PDB entry 8TVX | electron microscopy, 3.70 A resolution | chains A and H of the 15 polymer chains in the assembly

Chain A:
Protein: DNA-directed RNA polymerase II subunit RPB1
Source organism: Saccharomyces cerevisiae
Notes: EC 2.7.7.6
UniProtKB: P04050 (RPB1_YEAST); residues 1-1733 here = UniProt positions 1-1733
Chain sequence (1733 residues; numbered 1 to 1733; the number before each row is that of its first residue):
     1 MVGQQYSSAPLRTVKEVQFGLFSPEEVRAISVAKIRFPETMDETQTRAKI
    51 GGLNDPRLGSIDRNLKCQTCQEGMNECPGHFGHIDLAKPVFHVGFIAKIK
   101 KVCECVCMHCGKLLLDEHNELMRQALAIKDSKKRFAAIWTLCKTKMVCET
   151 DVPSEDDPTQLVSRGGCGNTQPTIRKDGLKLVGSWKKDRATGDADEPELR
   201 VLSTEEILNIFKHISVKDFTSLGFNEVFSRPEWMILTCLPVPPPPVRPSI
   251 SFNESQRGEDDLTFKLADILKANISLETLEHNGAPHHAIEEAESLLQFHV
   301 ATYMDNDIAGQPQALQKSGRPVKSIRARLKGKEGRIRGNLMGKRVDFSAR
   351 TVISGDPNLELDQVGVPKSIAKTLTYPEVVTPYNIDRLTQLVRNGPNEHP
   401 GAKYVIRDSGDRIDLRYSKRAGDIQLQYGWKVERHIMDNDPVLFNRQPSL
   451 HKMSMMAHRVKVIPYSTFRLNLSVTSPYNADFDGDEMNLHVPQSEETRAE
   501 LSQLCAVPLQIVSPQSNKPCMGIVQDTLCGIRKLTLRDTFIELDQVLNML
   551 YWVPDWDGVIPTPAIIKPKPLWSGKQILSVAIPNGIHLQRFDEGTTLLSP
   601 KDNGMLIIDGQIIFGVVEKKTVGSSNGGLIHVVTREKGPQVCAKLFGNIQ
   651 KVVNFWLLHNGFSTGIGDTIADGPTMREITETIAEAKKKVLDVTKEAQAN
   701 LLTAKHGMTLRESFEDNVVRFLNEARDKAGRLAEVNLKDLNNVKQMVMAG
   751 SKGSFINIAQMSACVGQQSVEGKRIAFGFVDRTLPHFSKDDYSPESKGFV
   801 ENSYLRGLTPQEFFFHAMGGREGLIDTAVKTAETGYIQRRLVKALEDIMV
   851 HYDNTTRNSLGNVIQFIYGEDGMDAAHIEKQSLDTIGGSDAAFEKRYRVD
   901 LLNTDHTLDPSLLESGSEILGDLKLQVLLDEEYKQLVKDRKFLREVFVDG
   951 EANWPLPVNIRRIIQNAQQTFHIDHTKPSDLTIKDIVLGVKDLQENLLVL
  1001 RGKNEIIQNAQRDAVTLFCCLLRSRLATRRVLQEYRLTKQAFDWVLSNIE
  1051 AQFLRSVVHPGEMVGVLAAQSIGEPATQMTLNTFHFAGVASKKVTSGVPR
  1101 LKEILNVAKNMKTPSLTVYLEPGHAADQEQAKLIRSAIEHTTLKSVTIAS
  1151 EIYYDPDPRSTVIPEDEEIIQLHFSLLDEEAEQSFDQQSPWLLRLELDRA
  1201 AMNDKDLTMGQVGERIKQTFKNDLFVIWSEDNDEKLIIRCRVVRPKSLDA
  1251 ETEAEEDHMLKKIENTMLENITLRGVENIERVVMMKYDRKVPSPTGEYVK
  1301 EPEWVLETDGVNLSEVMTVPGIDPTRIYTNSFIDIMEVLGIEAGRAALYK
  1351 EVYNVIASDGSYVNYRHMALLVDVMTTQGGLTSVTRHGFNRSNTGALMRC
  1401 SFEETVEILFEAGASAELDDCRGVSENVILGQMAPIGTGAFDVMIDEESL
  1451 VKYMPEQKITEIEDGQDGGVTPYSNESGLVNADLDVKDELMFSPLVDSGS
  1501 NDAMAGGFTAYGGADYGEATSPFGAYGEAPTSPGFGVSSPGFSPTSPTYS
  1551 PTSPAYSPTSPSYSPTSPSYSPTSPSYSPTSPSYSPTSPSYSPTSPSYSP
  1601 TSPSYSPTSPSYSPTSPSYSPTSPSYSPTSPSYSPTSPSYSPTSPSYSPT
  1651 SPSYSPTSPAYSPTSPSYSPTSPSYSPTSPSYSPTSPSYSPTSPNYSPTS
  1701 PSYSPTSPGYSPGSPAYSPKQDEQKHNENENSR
Not modelled in the structure: 1-7, 42-44, 188-198, 1079-1096, 1158-1187, 1221-1224, 1243-1256, 1455-1733
Metal / ion sites: Zn2+ site 1: C77, P78, H80; Zn2+ site 2: C148, C167; Mg2+: D483, D485

Chain H:
Protein: DNA-directed RNA polymerases I, II, and III subunit RPABC3
Source organism: Saccharomyces cerevisiae
UniProtKB: A0A6A5Q8C2 (A0A6A5Q8C2_YEASX); numbering as in UniProt (aligned over 1-146)
Chain sequence (146 residues; each row starts with the number of its first residue):
     1 MSNTLFDDIFQVSEVDPGRYNKVCRIEAASTTQDQCKLTLDINVELFPVA
    51 AQDSLTVTIASSLNLEDTPANDSSATRSWRPPQAGDRSLADDYDYVMYGT
   101 AYKFEEVSKDLIAVYYSFGGLLMRLEGNYRNLNNLKQENAYLLIRR
Not modelled in the structure: 68-77, 128-130

Chain A / chain H interface:
Contacting residue pairs (52; chain A residue first):
  R537(A) with Y20(H); D41(H), salt bridge; G120(H), hydrogen bond (side chain-backbone)
  D538(A) with Y20(H); N21(H), hydrogen bond (side chain-backbone); V23(H)
  F540(A) with V23(H), hydrophobic; N43(H); L121(H), hydrophobic
  L543(A) with P82(H), hydrophobic
  V559(A) with S78(H)
  I560(A) with S78(H), hydrogen bond (backbone-side chain); W79(H), hydrogen bond (backbone-backbone)
  P561(A) with W79(H)
  T562(A) with W79(H); Y98(H)
  P563(A) with W79(H); Y98(H)
  A564(A) with M97(H); Y98(H), hydrogen bond (backbone-backbone)
  I565(A) with Y95(H); V96(H); M97(H), hydrophobic
  I566(A) with V96(H), hydrogen bond (backbone-backbone)
  K567(A) with D91(H), hydrogen bond (side chain-backbone); D92(H); Y93(H), hydrogen bond (side chain-backbone); D94(H); Y95(H); V96(H), hydrogen bond (backbone-backbone)
  P568(A) with L46(H), hydrophobic; Y95(H), hydrophobic
  L571(A) with L46(H), hydrophobic
  S573(A) with G119(H), hydrogen bond (side chain-backbone)
  K575(A) with G120(H)
  Q576(A) with G119(H)
  L597(A) with Y102(H); Y115(H)
  L598(A) with Y115(H), hydrophobic; L122(H); R124(H)
  K601(A) with Y20(H)
  D602(A) with Y20(H)
  L606(A) with Y102(H)
  I613(A) with Y102(H), hydrophobic; S117(H); G120(H)
  F614(A) with Y102(H), hydrophobic; L122(H), hydrophobic
  D739(A) with R19(H), salt bridge
  D974(A) with K136(H), salt bridge
  T976(A) with K136(H)
Also at the interface, not in a pair above, chain A (32 interface residues in all): P570, W572, P600, I608
Also at the interface, not in a pair above, chain H (33 interface residues in all): K22, R25, T100, K103, F118, Y141

Overview:
Chain A and chain H form an interface of 32 and 33 residues respectively; the contacts include 10 hydrogen
bonds and 3 salt bridges. Among the polar pairs are R537(A)-D41(H), D739(A)-R19(H) and D974(A)-K136(H).
C77(A), P78(A) and H80(A) form the Zn2+ site 1.
Here chain A is DNA-directed RNA polymerase II subunit RPB1 and chain H is DNA-directed RNA polymerases I, II,
and III subunit RPABC3, both from Saccharomyces cerevisiae. Entry 8TVX (Cryo-EM structure of CPD-stalled Pol
II (Conformation 2)) was determined by electron microscopy together with 8TUG, 8TVP, 8TVQ, 8TVS, 8TVV, 8TVW
and 8TVY from the same study.
